PDB entry 6VWW | X-ray diffraction, 2.20 A resolution | chains A and B

# Chain A (and B)
Protein: Uridylate-specific endoribonuclease
From: Severe acute respiratory syndrome coronavirus 2
Notes: EC 3.1.-.-; chain B of this document is another copy of the same molecule, construct and numbering; everything in this record applies to it too
UniProt: P0DTD1 (R1AB_SARS2); residues 2-347 here correspond to UniProt positions 6453-6798 (UniProt number = residue number + 6451)
Chain sequence (370 residues; numbered -22 to 347; the number before each row is that of its first residue; numbers below 1 keep their minus sign (Met-22 is residue -22)):
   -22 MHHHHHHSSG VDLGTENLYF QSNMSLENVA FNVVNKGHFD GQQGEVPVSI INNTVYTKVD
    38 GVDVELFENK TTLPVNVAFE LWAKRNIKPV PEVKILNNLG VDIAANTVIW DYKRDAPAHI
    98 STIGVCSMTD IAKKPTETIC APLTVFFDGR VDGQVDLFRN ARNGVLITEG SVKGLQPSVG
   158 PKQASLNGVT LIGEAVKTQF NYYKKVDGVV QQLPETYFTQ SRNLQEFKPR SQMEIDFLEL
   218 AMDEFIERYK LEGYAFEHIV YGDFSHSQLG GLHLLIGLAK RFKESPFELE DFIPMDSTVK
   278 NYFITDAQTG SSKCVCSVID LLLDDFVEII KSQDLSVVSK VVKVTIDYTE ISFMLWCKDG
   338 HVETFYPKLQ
Disordered / not traced: -22 to -1
Sequence notes: initiating methionine (-22); expression tag (-21 to 1)
UniProt features mapped onto this chain:
  - active site: His235 (Proton donor), His250 (Proton acceptor), Lys290 (For uridylate-specific endoribonuclease nsp15 activity)
  - binding site (uracil): Lys290 to Ser294, Thr341 to Lys345
  - site: Lys290 (Transition state stabilizer), Ser294 (Uracil recognition site), Gln347 (Cleavage)
Metal / ion sites: Mg2+: Ser262, Pro263, Asp283
What the authors report for this chain:
  - Mg2+ coordination: Ser262, Pro263, Asp283
  - binding site for Mg2+: Arg258
  - catalytic residues: His235, His250, Lys290 (citing earlier work)
  - catalytic residues: Thr341 (by similarity / conservation)
  - specificity-determining residues: Ser294, Tyr343 (citing earlier work)

# Chain A / chain B interface
Chain A residues in contact with chain B, 2 residues: Ile116, Pro119
Chain B residues in contact with chain A, 2 residues: Ile116, Pro119

# Summary
The chain A/chain B interface involves 2 residues from each chain. Ser262(A), Pro263(A) and Asp283(A) form the
Mg2+ site. UniProt lists 3 active-site residues and 10 uracil-binding residues on chain A. From the paper:
catalytic residues His235(A), His250(A) and Lys290(A) among others; a binding site for Mg2+ at Arg258(A).
Both chains are Uridylate-specific endoribonuclease (Severe acute respiratory syndrome coronavirus 2). Entry
6VWW (Crystal Structure of NSP15 Endoribonuclease from SARS CoV-2) was determined by X-ray diffraction
together with 6W01 from the same study.
